4ZP2 - chain A; structure by X-ray diffraction, 2.20 A resolution.

[Chain A]
Molecule: Multidrug transporter MdfA
Source organism: Escherichia coli (strain K12)
Reference sequence: P0AEY8 (MDFA_ECOLI); residues 9-400 here = UniProt positions 9-400
Chain sequence (392 residues; each row starts with the number of its first residue):
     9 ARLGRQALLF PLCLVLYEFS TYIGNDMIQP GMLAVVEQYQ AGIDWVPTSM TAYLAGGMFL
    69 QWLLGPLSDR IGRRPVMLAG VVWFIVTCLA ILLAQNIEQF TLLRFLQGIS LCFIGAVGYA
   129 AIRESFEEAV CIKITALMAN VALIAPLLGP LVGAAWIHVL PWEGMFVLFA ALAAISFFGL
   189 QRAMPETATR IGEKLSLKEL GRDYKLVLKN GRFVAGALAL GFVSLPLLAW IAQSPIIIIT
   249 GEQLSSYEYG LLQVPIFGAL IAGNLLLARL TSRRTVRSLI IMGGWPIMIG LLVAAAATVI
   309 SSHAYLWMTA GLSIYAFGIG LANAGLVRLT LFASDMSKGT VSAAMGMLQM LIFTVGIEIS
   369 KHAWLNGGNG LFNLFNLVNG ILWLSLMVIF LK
Differences from the reference sequence: engineered mutation Arg131 (Gln in P0AEY8)
From the paper describing this entry:
  - binding site for lauryl dimethylamine-N-oxide: Tyr30, Asn33, Asp34, Leu236

[In short]
From the paper: a binding site for lauryl dimethylamine-N-oxide at Tyr30, Asn33 and Asp34 among others.
Chain A is Multidrug transporter MdfA (Escherichia coli (strain K12)); the structure, Crystal structure of E.
coli multidrug transporter MdfA in complex with n-dodecyl-N,N-dimethylamine-N-oxide, was determined by X-ray
diffraction together with 4ZOW and 4ZP0 from the same study.
